PDB entry 2DO2 | X-ray diffraction, 2.60 A resolution | chains A and P

# Chain A
Name: Phospholipase A2 VRV-PL-VIIIa
Organism: Daboia russellii pulchella
Notes: EC 3.1.1.4
Reference sequence: P59071 (PA28_DABRP); the construct has insertions or renumbered stretches relative to UniProt, so the offset changes along the chain: 1-14 = UniProt 1-14; 16-56 = UniProt 15-55; 67-86 = UniProt 58-77; 88-122 = UniProt 78-112; 1 more segments
Chain sequence (121 residues; each row starts with the number of its first residue; note: 12 numbers in that range are skipped by the numbering (no residue carries them; nothing is unmodelled there)):
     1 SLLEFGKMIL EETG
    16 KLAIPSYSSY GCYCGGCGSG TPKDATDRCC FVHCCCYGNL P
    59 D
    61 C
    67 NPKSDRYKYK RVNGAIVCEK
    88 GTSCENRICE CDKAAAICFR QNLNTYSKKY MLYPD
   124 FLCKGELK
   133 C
Curated features (UniProtKB/Swiss-Prot):
  - active site: His-48, Asp-99
  - binding site (Ca(2+)): Tyr-28, Gly-30
Disulfide bonds: Cys-27/Cys-126, Cys-29/Cys-45, Cys-32/Cys-49, Cys-44/Cys-105, Cys-50/Cys-133, Cys-51/Cys-98, Cys-61/Cys-91, Cys-84/Cys-96

# Chain P
Name: Ala-Leu-Ala-Ser-Lys
Chain sequence (5 residues; numbered 1 to 5; the number before each row is that of its first residue):
     1 ALASK

# How chain A and chain P interact
Contacting residue pairs (10; chain A residue first):
  Leu-2(A) / Ala-3(P)
  Leu-2(A) / Ser-4(P)
  Leu-2(A) / Lys-5(P)
  Leu-3(A) / Ala-3(P)  hydrophobic
  Leu-17(A) / Leu-2(P)  hydrophobic
  Ile-19(A) / Ala-1(P)
  Ile-19(A) / Ser-4(P)
  Ile-19(A) / Lys-5(P)
  Ser-23(A) / Lys-5(P)
  Gly-30(A) / Lys-5(P)  hydrogen bond (backbone-side chain)
Interface residues without a listed pair, chain A (8 interface residues in all): Ala-18, Gly-31

# Summary
Chain A and chain P form an interface of 8 and 5 residues respectively; the contacts include 1 hydrogen bond.
Its one hydrogen-bonded contact is Gly-30(A)/Lys-5(P). From UniProt: active-site residues His-48(A) and
Asp-99(A) and Ca2+-binding residues Tyr-28(A) and Gly-30(A) on chain A.
Chain A is Phospholipase A2 VRV-PL-VIIIa (Daboia russellii pulchella) and chain P is Ala-Leu-Ala-Ser-Lys; the
structure, Design of specific inhibitors of phospholipase A2: Crystal structure of the complex formed between
a group ..., was determined by X-ray diffraction.
